PDB entry 2NSI | X-ray diffraction, 3.00 A resolution | chains A and B

Chain A (and B):
Molecule: Protein (nitric oxide synthase)
From: Homo sapiens
Notes: EC 1.14.13.39; fragment: heme domain; chain B of this document is another copy of the same molecule, construct and numbering; everything in this record applies to it too
Reference sequence: P35228 (NOS2A_HUMAN); residue numbers follow UniProt; this construct covers 74-504
Amino-acid sequence (431 residues; each row starts with the number of its first residue):
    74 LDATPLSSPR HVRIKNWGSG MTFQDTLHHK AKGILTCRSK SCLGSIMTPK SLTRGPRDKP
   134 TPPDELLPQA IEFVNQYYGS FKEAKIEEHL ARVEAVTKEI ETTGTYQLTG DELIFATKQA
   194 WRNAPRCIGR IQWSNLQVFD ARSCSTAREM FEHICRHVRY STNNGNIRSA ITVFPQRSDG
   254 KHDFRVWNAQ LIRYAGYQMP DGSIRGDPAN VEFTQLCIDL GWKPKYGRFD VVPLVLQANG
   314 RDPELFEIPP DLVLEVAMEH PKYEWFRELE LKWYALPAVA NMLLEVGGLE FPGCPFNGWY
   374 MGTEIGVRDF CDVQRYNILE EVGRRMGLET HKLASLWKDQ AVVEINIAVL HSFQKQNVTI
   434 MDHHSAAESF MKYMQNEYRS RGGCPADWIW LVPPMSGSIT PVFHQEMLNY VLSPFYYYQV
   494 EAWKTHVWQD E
Disordered / not traced: 74-82, 503-504
Curated features (UniProtKB/Swiss-Prot):
  - binding site (Zn(2+)): Cys110, Cys115
  - binding site ((6R)-L-erythro-5,6,7,8-tetrahydrobiopterin): Ser118, Arg381, Ile462, Trp463, Phe476
  - binding site (heme b): Cys200, Tyr491
  - binding site (L-arginine): Gln263, Trp372, Tyr373, Glu377
  - modified residue: Ser234 (Phosphoserine)
Ion coordination: heme Fe near Cys200 (its only coordinating residue here)
Residues lining bound ligands:
  - tetrahydrobiopterin (H4B), molecule 1: Ser118, Met120, Arg381, Ile462, Trp463
  - tetrahydrobiopterin (H4B), molecule 2: Trp461, Phe476, His477, Gln478, Glu479
  - heme (HEM): Trp194, Ala197, Arg199, Cys200, Ile201, Gly202, Gln205, Leu209, Ser242, Val352, Met355, Phe369, Asn370, Gly371, Trp372, Met374, Glu377, Trp463, Tyr489, Tyr491
  - ethylisothiourea (ITU): Pro350, Val352, Phe369, Asn370, Gly371, Trp372, Tyr373, Glu377

How chain A and chain B interact:
Contacting residue pairs (116):
  Trp90(A) - Met120(B)
  Trp90(A) - Gln387(B)  hydrogen bond (backbone-side chain)
  Gly91(A) - Gln387(B)
  Gly106(A) - Ser112(B)
  Gly106(A) - Lys113(B)
  Ile107(A) - Ser112(B)
  Leu108(A) - Ser112(B)  hydrogen bond (backbone-side chain)
  Leu108(A) - Lys113(B)
  Leu108(A) - Ser114(B)
  Leu108(A) - Cys115(B)
  Cys110(A) - Arg111(B)  hydrogen bond (side chain-backbone)
  Cys110(A) - Ser112(B)  hydrogen bond (backbone-backbone)
  Cys110(A) - Cys115(B)  hydrophobic
  Arg111(A) - Cys110(B)
  Arg111(A) - Arg111(B)
  Arg111(A) - Ser112(B)
  Ser112(A) - Gly106(B)
  Ser112(A) - Ile107(B)
  Ser112(A) - Leu108(B)  hydrogen bond (side chain-backbone)
  Ser112(A) - Cys110(B)  hydrogen bond (backbone-backbone)
  Ser112(A) - Arg111(B)
  Lys113(A) - Gly106(B)
  Lys113(A) - Leu108(B)
  Ser114(A) - Leu108(B)
  Ser114(A) - Asn482(B)
  Cys115(A) - Leu108(B)
  Cys115(A) - Cys110(B)  hydrophobic
  Cys115(A) - Cys115(B)  disulfide
  Cys115(A) - Asn482(B)
  Gly117(A) - Met480(B)
  Ser118(A) - Trp461(B)
  Ser118(A) - Gln478(B)
  Ser118(A) - Glu479(B)
  Ser118(A) - Met480(B)  hydrogen bond (side chain-backbone)
  Ile119(A) - Glu479(B)
  Met120(A) - Trp90(B)
  Met120(A) - Glu479(B)  hydrogen bond (backbone-side chain)
  Val380(A) - Ser471(B)
  Arg381(A) - Ser471(B)
  Arg381(A) - Phe476(B)
  Cys384(A) - Ile472(B)  hydrophobic
  Asp385(A) - Ser471(B)  hydrogen bond
  Asp385(A) - His477(B)
  Gln387(A) - Trp90(B)  hydrogen bond (side chain-backbone)
  Gln387(A) - Gly91(B)
  Gln387(A) - His477(B)  hydrogen bond
  Leu392(A) - Ile472(B)  hydrophobic
  Lys405(A) - Gln427(B)
  Leu406(A) - Glu441(B)
  Ala407(A) - Leu423(B)
  Ala407(A) - Asp435(B)
  Leu409(A) - Asn419(B)
  Leu409(A) - Ile420(B)  hydrophobic
  Leu409(A) - Leu423(B)  hydrophobic
  Leu409(A) - His436(B)
  Leu409(A) - His437(B)
  Lys411(A) - His437(B)
  Lys411(A) - Ile472(B)
  Asp412(A) - His436(B)  salt bridge
  Asp412(A) - His437(B)  salt bridge
  Asp412(A) - Met468(B)
  Asp412(A) - Ser469(B)  hydrogen bond
  Gln413(A) - Val416(B)
  Gln413(A) - Glu417(B)
  Gln413(A) - Ile420(B)
  Val416(A) - Gln413(B)
  Val416(A) - Val416(B)  hydrophobic
  Glu417(A) - Gln413(B)
  Asn419(A) - Leu409(B)
  Ile420(A) - Leu409(B)  hydrophobic
  Ile420(A) - Gln413(B)
  Leu423(A) - Ala407(B)
  Leu423(A) - Leu409(B)  hydrophobic
  Gln427(A) - Lys405(B)
  Gln427(A) - Ala407(B)
  Asp435(A) - Leu406(B)
  Asp435(A) - Ala407(B)
  His436(A) - Leu409(B)
  His436(A) - Asp412(B)  salt bridge
  His437(A) - Leu406(B)
  His437(A) - Lys411(B)
  His437(A) - Asp412(B)  salt bridge
  Ser438(A) - Leu406(B)
  Glu441(A) - Leu406(B)
  Trp461(A) - Ser118(B)
  Trp461(A) - Ile462(B)  hydrophobic
  Ile462(A) - Trp461(B)  hydrophobic
  Pro467(A) - Ser469(B)
  Pro467(A) - Gly470(B)  hydrogen bond (backbone-backbone)
  Pro467(A) - Ser471(B)  hydrogen bond (backbone-backbone)
  Met468(A) - Asp412(B)
  Met468(A) - Ser469(B)
  Ser469(A) - Asp412(B)  hydrogen bond
  Ser469(A) - Pro467(B)
  Ser469(A) - Met468(B)
  Ser469(A) - Ser469(B)
  Gly470(A) - Pro467(B)  hydrogen bond (backbone-backbone)
  Ser471(A) - Val380(B)
  Ser471(A) - Arg381(B)  hydrogen bond
  Ser471(A) - Asp385(B)  hydrogen bond
  Ser471(A) - Pro467(B)  hydrogen bond (backbone-backbone)
  Ile472(A) - Cys384(B)  hydrophobic
  Ile472(A) - Leu392(B)  hydrophobic
  Phe476(A) - Arg381(B)
  His477(A) - Arg381(B)
  His477(A) - Asp385(B)  salt bridge
  His477(A) - Gln387(B)  hydrogen bond
  Gln478(A) - Ser118(B)
  Glu479(A) - Ser118(B)
  Glu479(A) - Ile119(B)
  Glu479(A) - Met120(B)  hydrogen bond (side chain-backbone)
  Met480(A) - Gly117(B)
  Met480(A) - Ser118(B)  hydrogen bond (backbone-side chain)
  Leu481(A) - Leu116(B)  hydrophobic
  Asn482(A) - Ser114(B)
  Asn482(A) - Cys115(B)
Interface residues without a listed pair, chain A (63 interface residues in all): Val85, Ile87, His101, Lys105, Leu116, Lys335, Ser408, Val415, Tyr483
Interface residues without a listed pair, chain B (61 interface residues in all): Arg83, His101, Thr121, Ser408, Val415, Ser438, Leu481, Tyr483
Inter-chain disulfides: Cys115(A)-Cys115(B)

Summary:
63 residues of chain A and 61 residues of chain B are in contact; the contacts include 1 disulfide bond, 22
hydrogen bonds and 5 salt bridges. Polar pairs include Asp412(A)-His436(B), Asp412(A)-His437(B) and
His477(A)-Asp385(B). Ligands of chain A: heme, tetrahydrobiopterin and ethylisothiourea.
Chain A and chain B are both Protein (nitric oxide synthase) (Homo sapiens); the structure, Human inducible
nitric oxide synthase, Zn-free, seitu complex, was determined by X-ray diffraction, deposited together with
1NSI.
